Entry 8EJG (electron microscopy, 3.13 A resolution); this record covers chains A and a of the 6 polymer chains in the assembly.

# Chain A
Molecule: Glycoprotein GP1
Source organism: Lassa mammarenavirus
UniProt: A0A142I7X5 (A0A142I7X5_LASV); numbering as in UniProt (aligned over 59-254)
Sequence (196 residues; each row starts with the number of its first residue):
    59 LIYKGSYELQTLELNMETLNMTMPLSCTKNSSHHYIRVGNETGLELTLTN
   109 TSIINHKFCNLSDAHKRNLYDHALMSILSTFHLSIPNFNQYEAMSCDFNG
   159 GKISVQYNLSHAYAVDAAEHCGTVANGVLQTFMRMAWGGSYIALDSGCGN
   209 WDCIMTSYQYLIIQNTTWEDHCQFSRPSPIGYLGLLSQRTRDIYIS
Cystine bridges: Cys85-Cys230, Cys117-Cys154, Cys179-Cys211
Covalently attached groups: glycan linked to Asn78, Asn108; N-acetylglucosamine (NAG) linked to Asn88, Asn98, Asn118, Asn166, Asn223
Differences from the reference sequence: engineered mutation Cys206 (Arg in A0A142I7X5)
From the paper describing this entry:
  - post-translational modification sites: Asn98, Asn118, Asn166, Asn223
  - conformationally variable residues (loop rearrangement): Asn166 to Thr181

# Chain a
Molecule: Glycoprotein GP2
Source organism: Lassa mammarenavirus
UniProt: A0A142I7X5 (A0A142I7X5_LASV); numbering as in UniProt (aligned over 259-423)
Sequence (165 residues; row label = number of the first residue in the row):
   259 GTFTWTLSDSEGNETPGGYCLTRWMLIEAELKCFGNTAVAKCNEKHDEEF
   309 CDMLRLFDFNKQAIQRLKSPAQMSIQLINKAVNALINDQLIMKNHLRDMM
   359 CIPYCNYSKYWYLNHTSSGRTSLPKCWLVSNGSYLNETHFSDDIEQQADN
   409 MITEMLQKEYIDRQG
Cystine bridges: Cys278-Cys291, Cys300-Cys309, Cys363-Cys384
Covalently attached groups: glycan linked to Asn364; N-acetylglucosamine (NAG) linked to Asn372, Asn389, Asn394
Differences from the reference sequence: engineered mutation Pro328 (Glu in A0A142I7X5), Cys359 (Gly in A0A142I7X5)
From the paper describing this entry:
  - post-translational modification sites: Asn394

# How chain A and chain a interact
Cross-chain cystine bridges: Cys206(A)-Cys359(a)
Contacting residue pairs (100; chain A residue first):
  Tyr61(A) - Glu395(a)
  Tyr61(A) - Ile402(a)  hydrophobic
  Tyr61(A) - Glu403(a)
  Lys62(A) - Glu403(a)  salt bridge
  Lys62(A) - Ala406(a)
  Lys62(A) - Asp407(a)  salt bridge
  Ser64(A) - Asn372(a)
  Ser64(A) - His373(a)  hydrogen bond
  Ser64(A) - Thr374(a)  hydrogen bond (backbone-backbone)
  Ser64(A) - Ser375(a)  hydrogen bond
  Tyr65(A) - Leu371(a)
  Tyr65(A) - Asn372(a)
  Tyr65(A) - His373(a)
  Tyr65(A) - Met409(a)  hydrophobic
  Tyr65(A) - Ile410(a)
  Tyr65(A) - Met413(a)  hydrogen bond
  Glu66(A) - Tyr370(a)
  Glu66(A) - Leu371(a)
  Glu66(A) - Asn372(a)  hydrogen bond (backbone-backbone)
  Glu66(A) - Thr374(a)
  Leu67(A) - Trp369(a)  hydrophobic
  Leu67(A) - Tyr370(a)
  Leu67(A) - Leu371(a)
  Leu67(A) - Glu395(a)
  Leu67(A) - Ile402(a)  hydrophobic
  Gln68(A) - Trp369(a)
  Gln68(A) - Tyr370(a)  hydrogen bond (backbone-backbone)
  Gln68(A) - Asn372(a)
  Thr69(A) - Lys290(a)
  Thr69(A) - Tyr368(a)
  Thr69(A) - Trp385(a)
  Leu70(A) - Leu279(a)  hydrophobic
  Leu70(A) - Leu284(a)  hydrophobic
  Leu70(A) - Lys290(a)
  Leu70(A) - Ser366(a)
  Leu70(A) - Lys367(a)
  Leu70(A) - Tyr368(a)  hydrogen bond (backbone-backbone)
  Leu70(A) - Tyr370(a)  hydrophobic
  Leu70(A) - Pro382(a)  hydrophobic
  Glu71(A) - Leu284(a)
  Glu71(A) - Ile285(a)  hydrogen bond (backbone-backbone)
  Glu71(A) - Ser366(a)
  Leu72(A) - Met283(a)
  Leu72(A) - Ile285(a)
  Leu72(A) - Met311(a)  hydrophobic
  Leu72(A) - Tyr365(a)
  Leu72(A) - Ser366(a)  hydrogen bond (backbone-backbone)
  Leu72(A) - Tyr368(a)  hydrophobic
  Asn73(A) - Trp282(a)
  Asn73(A) - Met283(a)  hydrogen bond (backbone-backbone)
  Asn73(A) - Ile285(a)
  Asn73(A) - Phe315(a)
  Met74(A) - Met311(a)  hydrophobic
  Met74(A) - Tyr365(a)
  Met74(A) - Ser366(a)
  Thr76(A) - Trp282(a)
  Thr76(A) - Phe315(a)
  Thr76(A) - Asn318(a)  hydrogen bond (backbone-side chain)
  Leu77(A) - Leu314(a)
  Leu77(A) - Phe315(a)  hydrophobic
  Leu77(A) - Asn318(a)
  Asn78(A) - Ile333(a)
  Met79(A) - Ile333(a)
  Thr80(A) - Phe317(a)
  Thr80(A) - Asn318(a)  hydrogen bond
  Thr80(A) - Ile333(a)
  Thr80(A) - Ile336(a)
  Met81(A) - Leu314(a)  hydrophobic
  Met81(A) - Ile333(a)
  Met81(A) - Ile336(a)  hydrophobic
  Val96(A) - Ile333(a)
  Ala131(A) - Ile333(a)  hydrophobic
  Ala131(A) - Gln334(a)
  Ser134(A) - Gln334(a)  hydrogen bond
  Arg192(A) - His353(a)
  Trp195(A) - Asn352(a)
  Trp195(A) - His353(a)
  Trp195(A) - Asp356(a)  hydrogen bond
  Trp195(A) - Tyr362(a)  hydrophobic
  Trp195(A) - Cys363(a)
  Tyr199(A) - Gly390(a)
  Cys206(A) - Asp356(a)
  Cys206(A) - Met357(a)
  Cys206(A) - Cys359(a)  disulfide
  Gly207(A) - Met357(a)
  Asn208(A) - Met357(a)
  Trp209(A) - His353(a)
  Trp209(A) - Asp356(a)
  Trp209(A) - Met357(a)  hydrophobic
  Arg234(A) - Ile285(a)
  Ile238(A) - Tyr365(a)  hydrophobic
  Tyr240(A) - Asn337(a)  hydrogen bond
  Leu241(A) - Leu314(a)  hydrophobic
  Leu241(A) - Ile336(a)  hydrophobic
  Leu241(A) - Val340(a)  hydrophobic
  Leu241(A) - Ile344(a)  hydrophobic
  Gly242(A) - Ile349(a)
  Leu244(A) - Asn337(a)
  Ser245(A) - Asp346(a)
  Gln246(A) - Asp346(a)  hydrogen bond
Interface residues without a listed pair, chain A (39 interface residues in all): His130, Pro237
Interface residues without a listed pair, chain a (54 interface residues in all): Phe292, Phe308, Ala321, Met358, Asn364, Tyr392

# In short
Chain A and chain a form an interface of 39 and 54 residues respectively, with 1 disulfide bond, 16 hydrogen
bonds and 2 salt bridges. Polar pairs include Lys62(A)-Glu403(a), Lys62(A)-Asp407(a) and Ser64(A)-His373(a).
The paper reports modification sites Asn98(A), Asn118(A) and Asn394(a) among others; conformational
variability at Asn166(A).
Here chain A is Glycoprotein GP1 and chain a is Glycoprotein GP2, both from Lassa mammarenavirus. Entry 8EJG
(Structure of lineage VII Lassa virus glycoprotein complex (strain Togo/2016/7082)) was determined by electron
microscopy (same publication as 8EJD, 8EJE, 8EJF and 8EJI).
